1VQ8 - chains 0 and M of the 32 polymer chains in the assembly; structure by X-ray diffraction, 2.20 A resolution.

== Chain 0 ==
Molecule: 23S ribosomal RNA
Organism: Haloarcula marismortui
Sequence (2922 nucleotides; row label = number of the first residue in the row):
     2 UUGGCUACUA UGCCAGCUGG UGGAUUGCUC GGCUCAGGCG CUGAUGAAGG ACGUGCCAAG
    62 CUGCGAUAAG CCAUGGGGAG CCGCACGGAG GCGAAGAACC AUGGAUUUCC GAAUGAGAAU
   122 CUCUCUAACA AUUGCUUCGC GCAAUGAGGA ACCCCGAGAA CUGAAACAUC UCAGUAUCGG
   182 GAGGAACAGA AAACGCAAUG UGAUGUCGUU AGUAACCGCG AGUGAACGCG AUACAGCCCA
   242 AACCGAAGCC CUCACGGGCA AUGUGGUGUC AGGGCUACCU CUCAUCAGCC GACCGUCUCG
   302 ACGAAGUCUC UUGGAACAGA GCGUGAUACA GGGUGACAAC CCCGUACUCG AGACCAGUAC
   362 GACGUGCGGU AGUGCCAGAG UAGCGGGGGU UGGAUAUCCC UCGCGAAUAA CGCAGGCAUC
   422 GACUGCGAAG GCUAAACACA ACCUGAGACC GAUAGUGAAC AAGUAGUGUG AACGAACGCU
   482 GCAAAGUACC CUCAGAAGGG AGGCGAAAUA GAGCAUGAAA UCAGUUGGCG AUCGAGCGAC
   542 AGGGCAUACA AGGUCCCUCG ACGAAUGACC GACGCGCGAG CGUCCAGUAA GACUCACGGG
   602 AAGCCGAUGU UCUGUCGUAC GUUUUGAAAA ACGAGCCAGG GAGUGUGUCU GCAUGGCAAG
   662 UCUAACCGGA GUAUCCGGGG AGGCACAGGG AAACCGACAU GGCCGCAGGG CUUUGCCCGA
   722 GGGCCGCCGU CUUCAAGGGC GGGGAGCCAU GUGGACACGA CCCGAAUCCG GACGAUCUAC
   782 GCAUGGACAA GAUGAAGCGU GCCGAAAGGC ACGUGGAAGU CUGUUAGAGU UGGUGUCCUA
   842 CAAUACCCUC UCGUGAUCUA UGUGUAGGGG UGAAAGGCCC AUCGAGUCCG GCAACAGCUG
   902 GUUCCAAUCG AAACAUGUCG AAGCAUGACC UCCGCCGAGG UAGUCUGUGA GGUAGAGCGA
   962 CCGAUUGGUG UGUCCGCCUC CGAGAGGAGU CGGCACACCU GUCAAACUCC AAACUUACAG
  1022 ACGCCGUUUG ACGCGGGGAU UCCGGUGCGC GGGGUAAGCC UGUGUACCAG GAGGGGAACA
  1082 ACCCAGAGAU AGGUUAAGGU CCCCAAGUGU GGAUUAAGUG UAAUCCUCUG AAGGUGGUCU
  1142 CGAGCCCUAG ACAGCCGGGA GGUGAGCUUA GAAGCAGCUA CCCUCUAAGA AAAGCGUAAC
  1202 AGCUUACCGG CCGAGGUUUG AGGCGCCCAA AAUGAUCGGG ACUCAAAUCC ACCACCGAGA
  1262 CCUGUCCGUA CCACUCAUAC UGGUAAUCGA GUAGAUUGGC GCUCUAAUUG GAUGGAAGUA
  1322 GGGGUGAAAA CUCCUAUGGA CCGAUUAGUG ACGAAAAUCC UGGCCAUAGU AGCAGCGAUA
  1382 GUCGGGUGAG AACCCCGACG GCCUAAUGGA UAAGGGUUCC UCAGCACUGC UGAUCAGCUG
  1442 AGGGUUAGCC GGUCCUAAGU CAUACCGCAA CUCGACUAUG ACGAAAUGGG AAACGGGUUA
  1502 AUAUUCCCGU GCCACUAUGC AGUGAAAGUU GACGCCCUGG GGUCGAUCAC GCUGGGCAUU
  1562 CGCCCAGUCG AACCGUCCAA CUCCGUGGAA GCCGUAAUGG CAGGAAGCGG ACGAACGGCG
  1622 GCAUAGGGAA ACGUGAUUCA ACCUGGGGCC CAUGAAAAGA CGAGCAUAGU GUCCGUACCG
  1682 AGAACCGACA CAGGUGUCCA UGGCGGCGAA AGCCAAGGCC UGUCGGGAGC AACCAACGUU
  1742 AGGGAAUUCG GCAAGUUAGU CCCGUACCUU CGGAAGAAGG GAUGCCUGCU CCGGAACGGA
  1802 GCAGGUCGCA GUGACUCGGA AGCUCGGACU GUCUAGUAAC AACAUAGGUG ACCGCAAAUC
  1862 CGCAAGGACU CGUACGGUCA CUGAAUCCUG CCCAGUGCAG GUAUCUGAAC ACCUCGUACA
  1922 AGAGGACGAA GGACCUGUCA ACGGCGGGGG UAACUAUGAC CCUCUUAAGG UAGCGUAGUA
  1982 CCUUGCCGCA UCAGUAGCGG CUUGCAUGAA UGGAUUAACC AGAGCUUCAC UGUCCCAACG
  2042 UUGGGCCCGG UGAACUGUAC AUUCCAGUGC GGAGUCUGGA GACACCCAGG GGGAAGCGAA
  2102 GACCCUAUGG AGCUUUACUG CAGGCUGUCG CUGAGACGUG GUCGCCGAUG UGCAGCAUAG
  2162 GUAGGAGACA CUACACAGGU ACCCGCGCUA GCGGGCCACC GAGUCAACAG UGAAAUACUA
  2222 CCCGUCGGUG ACUGCGACUC UCACUCCGGG AGGAGGACAC CGAUAGCCGG GCAGUUUGAC
  2282 UGGGGCGGUA CGCGCUCGAA AAGAUAUCGA GCGCGCCCUA UGGCUAUCUC AGCCGGGACA
  2342 GAGACCCGGC GAAGAGUGCA AGAGCAAAAG AUAGCUUGAC AGUGUUCUUC CCAACGAGGA
  2402 ACGCUGACGC GAAAGCGUGG UCUAGCGAAC CAAUUAGCCU GCUUGAUGCG GGCAAUUGAU
  2462 GACAGAAAAG CUACCCUAGG GAUAACAGAG UCGUCACUCG CAAGAGCACA UAUCGACCGA
  2522 GUGGCUUGCU ACCUCGAUGU CGGUUCCCUC CAUCCUGCCC GUGCAGAAGC GGGCAAGGGU
  2582 GAGGUUGUUC GCCUAUUAAA GGAGGUCGUG AGCUGGGUUU AGACCGUCGU GAGACAGGUC
  2642 GGCUGCUAUC UACUGGGUGU GUAAUGGUGU CUGACAAGAA CGACCGUAUA GUACGAGAGG
  2702 AACUACGGUU GGUGGCCACU GGUGUACCGG UUGUUCGAGA GAGCACGUGC CGGGUAGCCA
  2762 CGCCACACGG GGUAAGAGCU GAACGCAUCU AAGCUCGAAA CCCACUUGGA AAAGAGACAC
  2822 CGCCGAGGUC CCGCGUACAA GACGCGGUCG AUAGACUCGG GGUGUGCGCG UCGAGGUAAC
  2882 GAGACGUUAA GCCCACGAGC ACUAACAGAC CAAAGCCAUC AU
Not modelled in the structure: 2-9, 126-127, 715, 971-998, 1560, 1952-1963, 2137-2236, 2339-2343, 2665-2666, 2915-2923
Modified positions: 1MA (6-hydro-1-methyladenosine-5'-monophosphate) at position 628, OMU (o2'-methyluridine 5'-monophosphate) at position 2587, OMG (o2'-methylguanosine-5'-monophosphate) at position 2588, UR3 (3-methyluridine-5'-monophoshate) at position 2619, PSU (pseudouridine-5'-monophosphate) at position 2621
Bound ions: Na+ site 1: U12 (together with Sr2+) (shared with 1 residue of chain R); Mg2+ site 1 near G28 (its only coordinating residue here); Sr2+ site 1: C34, U457, A459; Na+ site 2: C40, C443; Na+ site 3: G56, A59, G61; Na+ site 4: G66, U107, U108; Sr2+ site 2: G84, C85 (shared with 1 residue of chain T); Sr2+ site 3: C85, A86, C87 (shared with 1 residue of chain T); Mg2+ site 2 near U115 (its only coordinating residue here); Na+ site 5: C130, U146, G147; Na+ site 6: C141, G142; Sr2+ site 4: G147, A183 (shared with Asp-157(M) of chain M); 75 more Mg2+ sites not listed; 2 more K+ sites not listed; 59 more Na+ sites not listed; 86 more Sr2+ sites not listed
Small-molecule neighbours: sparsomycin (SPS): A2486, C2487, U2541, UR3_2619, U2620, A2637

== Chain M ==
Molecule: 50S Ribosomal Protein L15E
Organism: Haloarcula marismortui
Chain sequence (194 residues; each row starts with the number of its first residue):
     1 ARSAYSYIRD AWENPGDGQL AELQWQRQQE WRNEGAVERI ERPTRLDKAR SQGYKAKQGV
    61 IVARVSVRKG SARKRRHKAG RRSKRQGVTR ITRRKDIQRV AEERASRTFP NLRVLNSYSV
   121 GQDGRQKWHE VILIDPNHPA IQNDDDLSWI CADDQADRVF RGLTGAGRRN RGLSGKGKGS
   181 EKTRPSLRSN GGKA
Sequence notes: conflict Glu-13 (Lys14 in 55231501), Ala-194 (Gly195 in 55231501)
Bound ions: K+: Arg-82 (shared with C162(0), U163(0), U172(0) of chain 0); Na+: Ser-106, Phe-109, Leu-112; Sr2+: Asp-157 (shared with G147(0), A183(0) of chain 0)

== Chain 0 / chain M interface ==
Pairs across the interface - 268 pairs, chain 0 then chain M:
  U133(0) with Thr-108(M), hydrogen bond to the sugar; Pro-110(M), base contact
  U134(0) with Thr-108(M), sugar contact; Phe-109(M), phosphate contact; Asn-111(M), hydrogen bond to the sugar
  G135(0) with Arg-39(M), salt bridge to the phosphate; Ile-61(M), phosphate contact; Phe-109(M), phosphate contact; Asn-111(M), hydrogen bond to the sugar; Asp-135(M), hydrogen bond to the sugar
  C136(0) with Arg-39(M), salt bridge to the phosphate; Gln-58(M), phosphate contact; His-138(M), hydrogen bond to the sugar
  U137(0) with Gln-58(M), phosphate contact
  A144(0) with Asn-137(M), sugar contact
  A145(0) with Asn-111(M), sugar contact; Asn-137(M), hydrogen bond to the sugar
  U146(0) with Pro-110(M), sugar contact
  C154(0) with Arg-188(M), salt bridge to the phosphate
  C155(0) with Arg-161(M), hydrogen bond to the sugar; Arg-171(M), hydrogen bond to the phosphate; Ser-186(M), hydrogen bond to the phosphate; Arg-188(M), salt bridge to the phosphate; Ser-189(M), phosphate contact
  C156(0) with Arg-99(M), hydrogen bond to the sugar; Phe-160(M), sugar contact; Arg-161(M), sugar contact; Gly-162(M), sugar contact; Arg-171(M), salt bridge to the phosphate; Ser-186(M), phosphate contact; Leu-187(M), hydrogen bond to the phosphate; Arg-188(M), hydrogen bond to the phosphate
  G157(0) with Lys-95(M), sugar contact; Arg-99(M), salt bridge to the phosphate; Asn-170(M), phosphate contact; Leu-187(M), phosphate contact
  A158(0) with Arg-93(M), hydrogen bond to the phosphate; Arg-94(M), salt bridge to the phosphate
  G159(0) with Lys-74(M), sugar contact; Arg-93(M), salt bridge to the phosphate
  A160(0) with Arg-81(M), hydrogen bond to the sugar; Arg-85(M), phosphate contact
  A161(0) with Gly-80(M), sugar contact; Arg-81(M), phosphate contact; Arg-82(M), phosphate contact; Arg-85(M), phosphate contact
  A169(0) with Ser-83(M), phosphate contact
  U170(0) with Arg-82(M), salt bridge to the phosphate; Ser-83(M), hydrogen bond to the phosphate; Lys-84(M), hydrogen bond to the phosphate
  C171(0) with Arg-82(M), salt bridge to the phosphate; Lys-84(M), phosphate contact
  U172(0) with Arg-82(M), hydrogen bond to the base
  C173(0) with Arg-82(M), base contact
  G175(0) with Arg-94(M), hydrogen bond to the base; Gly-191(M), sugar contact; Gly-192(M), base contact; Lys-193(M), phosphate contact
  G181(0) with Arg-107(M), sugar contact; Phe-160(M), hydrogen bond to the base
  G182(0) with Asp-157(M), phosphate contact; Phe-160(M), sugar contact; Arg-161(M), sugar contact
  A183(0) with Asp-153(M), phosphate contact; Asp-154(M), sugar contact; Ala-156(M), sugar contact; Asp-157(M), phosphate contact; Arg-161(M), hydrogen bond to the sugar
  A187(0) with Arg-161(M), phosphate contact
  C188(0) with Asp-154(M), phosphate contact; Arg-161(M), salt bridge to the phosphate; Leu-163(M), phosphate contact; Arg-171(M), hydrogen bond to the phosphate; Pro-185(M), hydrogen bond to the sugar; Ser-186(M), sugar contact
  A189(0) with Arg-168(M), salt bridge to the phosphate; Arg-171(M), salt bridge to the phosphate; Leu-173(M), sugar contact; Arg-184(M), hydrogen bond to the phosphate; Pro-185(M), sugar contact
  G190(0) with Leu-173(M), phosphate contact; Lys-176(M), phosphate contact; Arg-184(M), salt bridge to the phosphate
  A191(0) with Lys-176(M), salt bridge to the phosphate
  A192(0) with Lys-176(M), hydrogen bond to the base
  A193(0) with Ser-174(M), phosphate contact; Lys-176(M), phosphate contact
  A194(0) with Lys-176(M), sugar contact; Gly-177(M), phosphate contact
  C195(0) with Gly-177(M), phosphate contact; Lys-178(M), hydrogen bond to the phosphate
  A204(0) with Lys-176(M), hydrogen bond to the sugar
  U205(0) with Arg-184(M), phosphate contact
  G206(0) with Arg-184(M), phosphate contact; Pro-185(M), phosphate contact
  U207(0) with Pro-185(M), phosphate contact
  G225(0) with Lys-193(M), sugar contact
  A226(0) with Lys-182(M), hydrogen bond to the sugar
  A227(0) with Glu-181(M), sugar contact
  C239(0) with Asp-146(M), sugar contact
  C240(0) with Asp-146(M), phosphate contact
  A241(0) with Arg-50(M), sugar contact; Ser-51(M), sugar contact
  A242(0) with Ser-3(M), phosphate contact; Tyr-5(M), phosphate contact; Arg-50(M), salt bridge to the phosphate
  A243(0) with Ala-1(M), hydrogen bond to the phosphate; Ser-3(M), phosphate contact
  C244(0) with Ala-1(M), hydrogen bond to the phosphate
  C250(0) with Lys-57(M), sugar contact; Gln-58(M), base contact
  C251(0) with Gln-58(M), sugar contact; His-138(M), sugar contact; Pro-139(M), phosphate contact; Ala-140(M), sugar contact; Asn-143(M), hydrogen bond to the phosphate
  C252(0) with Pro-139(M), phosphate contact
  G259(0) with Gln-58(M), base contact
  C260(0) with Gln-58(M), sugar contact
  A261(0) with Arg-42(M), salt bridge to the phosphate; Ala-56(M), sugar contact
  A262(0) with Arg-42(M), salt bridge to the phosphate
  U263(0) with Arg-42(M), hydrogen bond to the sugar; Leu-46(M), phosphate contact
  G264(0) with Tyr-5(M), hydrogen bond to the phosphate; Leu-46(M), phosphate contact; Arg-50(M), salt bridge to the phosphate; Ala-56(M), sugar contact
  U265(0) with Arg-50(M), salt bridge to the phosphate; Lys-55(M), phosphate contact; Ala-56(M), hydrogen bond to the phosphate
  G266(0) with Lys-55(M), salt bridge to the phosphate; Lys-57(M), salt bridge to the phosphate; Asp-144(M), phosphate contact
  C376(0) with Ala-1(M), hydrogen bond to the sugar
  C377(0) with Ala-1(M), sugar contact; Arg-2(M), phosphate contact
  A378(0) with Arg-9(M), salt bridge to the phosphate
  G379(0) with Arg-9(M), sugar contact; Lys-48(M), phosphate contact; Ser-51(M), hydrogen bond to the base
  A380(0) with Arg-9(M), salt bridge to the phosphate; Trp-12(M), sugar contact; Glu-13(M), base contact; Arg-45(M), salt bridge to the phosphate; Lys-48(M), salt bridge to the phosphate
  G381(0) with Glu-13(M), base contact; Pro-15(M), base contact; Arg-45(M), salt bridge to the phosphate; Lys-48(M), salt bridge to the phosphate
  G388(0) with Arg-90(M), hydrogen bond to the phosphate; Thr-92(M), base contact
  G389(0) with Arg-90(M), salt bridge to the phosphate; Ile-91(M), sugar contact
  G390(0) with Lys-84(M), hydrogen bond to the phosphate; Arg-85(M), phosphate contact
  U391(0) with Lys-84(M), salt bridge to the phosphate; Arg-85(M), salt bridge to the phosphate; Lys-193(M), hydrogen bond to the sugar
  U392(0) with Lys-182(M), sugar contact; Lys-193(M), sugar contact
  G393(0) with Glu-181(M), base contact; Lys-182(M), hydrogen bond to the base; Lys-193(M), salt bridge to the phosphate
  G394(0) with Lys-178(M), base contact; Gly-179(M), base contact; Glu-181(M), hydrogen bond to the base; Lys-182(M), base contact
  U398(0) with Gly-179(M), hydrogen bond to the sugar
  C399(0) with Gly-172(M), phosphate contact; Lys-178(M), phosphate contact; Gly-179(M), sugar contact; Thr-183(M), sugar contact; Ala-194(M), hydrogen bond to the sugar
  C400(0) with Arg-94(M), hydrogen bond to the sugar; Arg-169(M), phosphate contact; Asn-170(M), phosphate contact; Gly-172(M), phosphate contact
  C401(0) with Thr-92(M), hydrogen bond to the base; Arg-93(M), hydrogen bond to the sugar; Arg-94(M), sugar contact; Lys-95(M), phosphate contact; Asp-96(M), phosphate contact; Asn-170(M), phosphate contact
  U402(0) with Gly-70(M), phosphate contact; Thr-92(M), sugar contact; Asp-96(M), phosphate contact; Ile-97(M), hydrogen bond to the phosphate
  C403(0) with Lys-69(M), phosphate contact; Gly-70(M), hydrogen bond to the phosphate; Lys-127(M), salt bridge to the phosphate
  G404(0) with Lys-69(M), salt bridge to the phosphate; Gln-122(M), phosphate contact
  A407(0) with Asn-14(M), phosphate contact
  U409(0) with Glu-13(M), base contact
  G416(0) with Lys-178(M), salt bridge to the phosphate
  G417(0) with Lys-178(M), hydrogen bond to the phosphate
  G431(0) with Lys-48(M), salt bridge to the phosphate; Ser-51(M), sugar contact; Gln-52(M), hydrogen bond to the sugar; Asn-116(M), hydrogen bond to the sugar
  G432(0) with Asn-116(M), phosphate contact; Trp-149(M), sugar contact; Gly-165(M), hydrogen bond to the phosphate
  C433(0) with Trp-149(M), sugar contact; Arg-158(M), salt bridge to the phosphate; Arg-168(M), salt bridge to the phosphate
  U434(0) with Gln-155(M), hydrogen bond to the phosphate
  C770(0) with Ala-79(M), phosphate contact; Gly-80(M), hydrogen bond to the phosphate; Arg-81(M), hydrogen bond to the phosphate
  G771(0) with Ala-79(M), phosphate contact; Arg-81(M), salt bridge to the phosphate
  G869(0) with Lys-78(M), sugar contact
  G870(0) with Lys-78(M), salt bridge to the phosphate
  C1467(0) with Gly-35(M), phosphate contact; Ala-36(M), hydrogen bond to the phosphate
  G1468(0) with Ala-36(M), phosphate contact
  C1469(0) with Arg-68(M), salt bridge to the phosphate; Arg-73(M), salt bridge to the phosphate; Arg-104(M), salt bridge to the phosphate
  A1470(0) with Arg-68(M), salt bridge to the phosphate; Arg-73(M), hydrogen bond to the phosphate; Arg-93(M), salt bridge to the phosphate; Lys-95(M), hydrogen bond to the sugar; Val-100(M), phosphate contact
  A1471(0) with Val-100(M), phosphate contact; Arg-104(M), salt bridge to the phosphate; Arg-107(M), hydrogen bond to the phosphate
  C1472(0) with Arg-107(M), salt bridge to the phosphate
  G1863(0) with Arg-75(M), phosphate contact
  C1864(0) with Arg-73(M), base contact; Lys-74(M), sugar contact; Arg-75(M), salt bridge to the phosphate
  G2121(0) with Arg-76(M), base contact; Ser-83(M), sugar contact; Gln-86(M), hydrogen bond to the base
  C2122(0) with Arg-76(M), hydrogen bond to the base; Gln-86(M), hydrogen bond to the sugar; Gly-87(M), phosphate contact; Val-88(M), phosphate contact
  A2123(0) with Arg-76(M), hydrogen bond to the sugar; Val-88(M), hydrogen bond to the phosphate; Thr-89(M), hydrogen bond to the phosphate
  G2124(0) with Thr-89(M), phosphate contact
  G2131(0) with Gly-124(M), hydrogen bond to the base
  C2132(0) with Gly-124(M), hydrogen bond to the sugar
  C2243(0) with Trp-25(M), sugar contact
  A2244(0) with Trp-25(M), hydrogen bond to the sugar; Gln-29(M), sugar contact; Arg-32(M), hydrogen bond to the phosphate
  C2245(0) with Gln-29(M), phosphate contact; Arg-32(M), salt bridge to the phosphate
  C2262(0) with Gly-124(M), base contact
  G2263(0) with Lys-69(M), sugar contact; Gly-70(M), sugar contact; Ser-71(M), phosphate contact; Arg-73(M), sugar contact
  A2264(0) with Ser-71(M), hydrogen bond to the phosphate
  A2266(0) with Arg-90(M), salt bridge to the phosphate
  G2272(0) with Arg-76(M), base contact
  C2273(0) with Arg-76(M), hydrogen bond to the base
  A2274(0) with His-77(M), sugar contact; Gly-80(M), phosphate contact; Arg-81(M), hydrogen bond to the sugar; Gln-86(M), hydrogen bond to the base
  G2275(0) with Gly-80(M), phosphate contact; Arg-81(M), sugar contact
Other interface residues (no listed pair), chain 0 (121 interface residues in all): A174, U176, G184, A430, A1865, U2265
Other interface residues (no listed pair), chain M (120 interface residues in all): Tyr-54, Gly-59, Ala-72, Leu-112, Asp-123, Arg-125, Asp-145, Thr-164

== Overview ==
121 residues of chain 0 and 120 residues of chain M are in contact, with 72 hydrogen bonds and 50 salt
bridges. Polar pairs include U172(0)/Arg-82(M), G175(0)/Arg-94(M) and G181(0)/Phe-160(M). Chain 0 binds
sparsomycin. C34(0), U457(0) and A459(0) coordinate Sr2+ site 1.
Here chain 0 is 23S ribosomal RNA and chain M is 50S Ribosomal Protein L15E, both from Haloarcula marismortui.
Entry 1VQ8 (The structure of CCDA-PHE-CAP-BIO and the antibiotic sparsomycin bound to the large ribosomal
subunit of haloarcula ...) was determined by X-ray diffraction, deposited together with 1VQ4, 1VQ5, 1VQ9,
1VQK, 1VQL, 1VQM, 1VQO and 1VQP.
